3M99 - chains B and D of the 4 polymer chains in the assembly; structure by X-ray diffraction, 2.70 A resolution.

[Chain B]
Protein: SAGA-associated factor 11
Organism: Saccharomyces cerevisiae
Reference sequence: Q03067 (SGF11_YEAST); residues 1-99 here = UniProt positions 1-99
Sequence (99 residues; numbered 1 to 99; the number before each row is that of its first residue):
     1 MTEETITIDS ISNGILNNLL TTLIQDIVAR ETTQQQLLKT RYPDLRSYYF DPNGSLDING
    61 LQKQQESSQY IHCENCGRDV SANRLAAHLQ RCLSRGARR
Not modelled in the structure: 1-6, 96-99
UniProt features mapped onto this chain:
  - zinc finger: Ile-71 to Cys-92 (SGF11-type)
  - binding site (Zn(2+)): Cys-73, Cys-76, His-88, Cys-92
  - mutagenesis: Ile-15 (I15A: Moerately decreases the affinity of SGF11 for SUS1), Asn-18 (N18NA: Causes a dramatic decrease in the affinity of SGF11 for SUS1), Leu-19 (L19LA: Causes a dramatic decrease in the affinity of SGF11 for SUS1), Asp-57 (D57A: Reduces deubiquitination activity of the SAGA DUB module; when associated with A-60), Gly-60 (G60A: Reduces deubiquitination activity of the SAGA DUB module; when associated with A-57), Arg-84 (R84A: No effect), Leu-85 (L85D: Strongly reduces deubiquitination activity of the SAGA DUB module), Ala-86 (A86D: Moderately impairs deubiquitination activity of the SAGA DUB module), Leu-89 (L89D: Strongly reduces deubiquitination activity of the SAGA DUB module), Arg-91 (R91A: No effect)
Bound ions: Zn2+: Cys-73, His-88, Cys-92
What the authors report for this chain:
  - mutagenesis - D57A/G60A, L85D, A86D, A86D/L89D, L89D: decreased catalytic activity on Ub-AMC
  - mutagenesis - R84A, R84A/R91A, R91A: unchanged catalytic activity
  - mutagenesis - R84A, R84A/R91A: decreased catalytic activity
  - mutagenesis - L85D: decreased catalytic activity on Ub-H2B
  - mutagenesis - R84A, L85D, L89D: decreased growth in response to gcn5Delta
  - mutagenesis - A86D, R91A: decreased growth
  - mutagenesis - R84A/R91A, A86D/L89D: abolished growth

[Chain D]
Protein: SAGA-associated factor 73
Organism: Saccharomyces cerevisiae
Notes: fragment: unp residues: 1-104
Reference sequence: P53165 (SGF73_YEAST); residue numbers follow UniProt; this construct covers 1-104
Sequence (104 residues; row label = number of the first residue in the row):
     1 MRSGDAEIKG IKPKVIEEYS LSQGSGPSND SWKSLMSSAK DTPLQYDHMN RESLKKYFNP
    61 NAQLIEDPLD KPIQYRVCEK CGKPLALTAI VDHLENHCAG ASGK
Not modelled in the structure: 1-6, 22-29, 99-104
UniProt features mapped onto this chain:
  - binding site (Zn(2+)): Cys-78, Cys-81, His-93, Cys-98
Bound ions: Zn2+: Cys-78, Cys-81, His-93, Cys-98
What the authors report for this chain:
  - Zn2+ coordination: His-93, Cys-98
  - mutagenesis - H93A: abolished catalytic activity
  - mutagenesis - W32R/K33A: decreased binding to Ubp8, Sgf11 and Sus1
  - mutagenesis - W32R/K33A: abolished binding to Ubiquitin carboxyl-terminal hydrolase 8
  - mutagenesis - W32R/K33A, H93A: decreased growth
  - mutagenesis - W32R/K33A/H93A: abolished growth

[Chain B / chain D interface]
Contacting residue pairs - 8 pairs, chain B then chain D:
  Thr-7(B) / Glu-7(D)
  Thr-7(B) / Ile-8(D)
  Ile-8(B) / Glu-7(D)
  Ile-8(B) / Ile-8(D)  hydrophobic
  Arg-30(B) / Asp-70(D)  salt bridge
  Gln-34(B) / Asp-70(D)  hydrogen bond (side chain-backbone)
  Gln-34(B) / Lys-71(D)
  Gln-34(B) / Pro-72(D)
Also at the interface, not in a pair above, chain B (5 interface residues in all): Ile-11

[In short]
The chain B/chain D interface involves 5 residues from each chain, with 1 hydrogen bond and 1 salt bridge.
Polar contacts include Arg-30(B)/Asp-70(D) and Gln-34(B)/Asp-70(D). The paper reports that D57A/G60A, L85D and
A86D of chain B, among others, reduce catalytic activity on Ub-AMC; Zn2+ coordination by His-93(D) and
Cys-98(D); 11 substitutions were tested in all.
Here chain B is SAGA-associated factor 11 and chain D is SAGA-associated factor 73, both from Saccharomyces
cerevisiae. Entry 3M99 (Structure of the Ubp8-Sgf11-Sgf73-Sus1 SAGA DUB module) was determined by X-ray
diffraction.
